PDB entry 1YV0 | X-ray diffraction, 7.00 A resolution (low resolution: residue-level contacts below are approximate; hydrogen-bond / salt-bridge calls are withheld) | chains T and C of the 3 polymer chains in the assembly

[Chain T]
Protein: Troponin T, fast skeletal muscle isoforms
Source organism: Gallus gallus
UniProt: P12620 (TNNT3_CHICK); residue numbers follow UniProt; this construct covers 156-262
Sequence (107 residues; each row starts with the number of its first residue):
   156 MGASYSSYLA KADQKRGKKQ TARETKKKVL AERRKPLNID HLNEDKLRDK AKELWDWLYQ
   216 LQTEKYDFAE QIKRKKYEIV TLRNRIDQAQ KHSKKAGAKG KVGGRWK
Disordered / not traced: 156-163, 249-262

[Chain C]
Protein: Troponin C, skeletal muscle
Source organism: Gallus gallus
UniProt: P02588 (TNNC2_CHICK); the construct has insertions or renumbered stretches relative to UniProt, so the offset changes along the chain: 0-36 = UniProt 1-37; 38-85 = UniProt 38-85; 96-161 = UniProt 97-162
Sequence (162 residues; row label = number of the first residue in the row; note: 11 numbers in that range are skipped by the numbering (no residue carries them; nothing is unmodelled there); a row labelled like 85A-85K holds insertion residues (85A, then the next letters in order); numbering starts at 0):
     0 ASMTDQQAEA RAFLSEEMIA EFKAAFDMFD ADGGGDI
    38 STKELGTVMR MLGQNPTKEE LDAIIEEVDE DGSGTIDFEE FLVMMVRQ
85A-85K MKEDAKGKSEE
    96 ELANCFRIFD KNADGFIDIE ELGEILRATG EHVTEEDIED LMKDSDKNND GRIDFDEFLK
   156 MMEGVQ
Disordered / not traced: 0-2, 85A-85K
Swiss-Prot annotation at these positions:
  - binding site (Ca(2+)): Asn-144
Bound ions: Mg2+ site 1: Asn-107, Asp-109, Asp-113; Mg2+ site 2: Asn-143, Asp-145, Glu-152

[Interface between chain T and chain C]
Residue-residue contacts (12):
  Arg-229(T) / Arg-102(C)
  Tyr-232(T) / Phe-101(C)
  Tyr-232(T) / Arg-102(C)
  Tyr-232(T) / Asp-105(C)
  Tyr-232(T) / Ala-108(C)
  Thr-236(T) / Phe-101(C)
  Asn-239(T) / Asp-109(C)
  Asn-239(T) / Phe-111(C)
  Arg-240(T) / Phe-150(C)
  Arg-240(T) / Asp-151(C)
  Gln-243(T) / Phe-111(C)
  Gln-243(T) / Asp-149(C)
Also at the interface, not in a pair above, chain T (7 interface residues in all): Val-235

[Overview]
The interface between chain T and chain C involves 7 residues on one side and 9 on the other. Asn-107(C),
Asp-109(C) and Asp-113(C) coordinate Mg2+ site 1. Asn-143(C), Asp-145(C) and Glu-152(C) coordinate Mg2+ site
2. Curated annotation (UniProt) lists Ca2+-binding residue Asn-144(C) on chain C.
Chain T is Troponin T, fast skeletal muscle isoforms and chain C is Troponin C, skeletal muscle, both from
Gallus gallus; the structure, Crystal structure of skeletal muscle troponin in the Ca2+-free state, was
determined by X-ray diffraction, deposited together with 1YTZ.
